PDB entry 3Q75 | X-ray diffraction, 2.14 A resolution | chains B and G of the 3 polymer chains in the assembly

== Chain B ==
Protein: Farnesyltransferase beta subunit
From: Cryptococcus neoformans
Chain sequence (520 residues; row label = number of the first residue in the row):
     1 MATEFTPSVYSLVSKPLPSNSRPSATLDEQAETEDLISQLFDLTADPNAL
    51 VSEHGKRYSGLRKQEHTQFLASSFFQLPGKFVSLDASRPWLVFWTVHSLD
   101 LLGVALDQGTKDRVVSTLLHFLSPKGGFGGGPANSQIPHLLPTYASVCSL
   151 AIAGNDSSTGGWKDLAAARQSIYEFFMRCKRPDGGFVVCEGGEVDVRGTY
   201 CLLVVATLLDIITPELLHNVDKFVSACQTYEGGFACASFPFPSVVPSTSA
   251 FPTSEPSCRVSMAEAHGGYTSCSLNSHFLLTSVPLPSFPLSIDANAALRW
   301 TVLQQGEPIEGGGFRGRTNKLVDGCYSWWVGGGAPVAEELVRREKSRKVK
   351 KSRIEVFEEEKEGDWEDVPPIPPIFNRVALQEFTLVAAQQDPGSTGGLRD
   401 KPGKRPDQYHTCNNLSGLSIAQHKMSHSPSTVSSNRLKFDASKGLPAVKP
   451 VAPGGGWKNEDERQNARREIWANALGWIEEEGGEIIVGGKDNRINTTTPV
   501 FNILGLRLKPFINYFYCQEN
Not modelled in the structure: 1-4, 243-254, 350-370, 520
Ion coordination: Zn2+: Asp323, Cys325, His410 (shared with Cys8(G) of chain G)
Small-molecule neighbours:
  - 3CX ((2S)-3-(cyclohexylamino)-2-hydroxypropane-1-sulfonic acid), molecule 1: Tyr58, Gly489, Lys490, Asp491
  - 3CX, molecule 2: Arg62, Lys63, Gln64, Glu65
  - fpp analog (FII; [(3,7,11-trimethyl-dodeca-2,6,10-trienyloxycarbamoyl)-methyl]-phosphonic acid): Trp90, Leu141, Arg197, Tyr200, His266, Gly268, Tyr269, Cys272, Arg317, Lys320, Tyr326, Trp329, Tyr409

== Chain G ==
Protein: Hexapeptide TKCVVM
Chain sequence (6 residues; row label = number of the first residue in the row):
     6 TKCVVM
Ion coordination: Zn2+: Cys8 (shared with Asp323(B), Cys325(B), His410(B) of chain B)

== How chain B and chain G interact ==
Pairs across the interface (13):
  Ala86(B) - Met11(G)
  Ser87(B) - Met11(G)
  Trp90(B) - Met11(G)  hydrogen bond
  His139(B) - Met11(G)
  Leu141(B) - Val10(G)
  Leu141(B) - Met11(G)  hydrophobic
  Pro142(B) - Met11(G)  hydrophobic
  Arg197(B) - Val10(G)  hydrogen bond (side chain-backbone)
  Arg197(B) - Met11(G)
  Asp323(B) - Cys8(G)  hydrogen bond
  Tyr409(B) - Cys8(G)  hydrophobic
  Tyr409(B) - Val10(G)  hydrophobic
  His410(B) - Cys8(G)  hydrogen bond
Also at the interface, not in a pair above, chain B (13 interface residues in all): Trp94, Cys325, Lys404
Also at the interface, not in a pair above, chain G (4 interface residues in all): Thr6

== Summary ==
The interface between chain B and chain G involves 13 residues on one side and 4 on the other; the contacts
include 4 hydrogen bonds. Polar contacts include Trp90(B)-Met11(G), Arg197(B)-Val10(G) and Asp323(B)-Cys8(G).
Ligands of chain B: fpp analog and compound 3CX.
Chain B is Farnesyltransferase beta subunit (Cryptococcus neoformans) and chain G is Hexapeptide TKCVVM; the
structure, Cryptococcus neoformans protein farnesyltransferase in complex with FPT-II and TKCVVM peptide, was
determined by X-ray diffraction, deposited together with 3Q73, 3Q78, 3Q79, 3Q7A, 3Q7F, 3SFX and 3SFY.
